PDB entry 7TO1 | electron microscopy, 3.66 A resolution | chains A and B

Chain A:
Molecule: Antiviral innate immune response receptor RIG-I
Organism: Homo sapiens
Notes: EC 3.6.4.13
UniProt: O95786 (DDX58_HUMAN); numbering as in UniProt (aligned over 1-925)
Sequence (925 residues; row label = number of the first residue in the row):
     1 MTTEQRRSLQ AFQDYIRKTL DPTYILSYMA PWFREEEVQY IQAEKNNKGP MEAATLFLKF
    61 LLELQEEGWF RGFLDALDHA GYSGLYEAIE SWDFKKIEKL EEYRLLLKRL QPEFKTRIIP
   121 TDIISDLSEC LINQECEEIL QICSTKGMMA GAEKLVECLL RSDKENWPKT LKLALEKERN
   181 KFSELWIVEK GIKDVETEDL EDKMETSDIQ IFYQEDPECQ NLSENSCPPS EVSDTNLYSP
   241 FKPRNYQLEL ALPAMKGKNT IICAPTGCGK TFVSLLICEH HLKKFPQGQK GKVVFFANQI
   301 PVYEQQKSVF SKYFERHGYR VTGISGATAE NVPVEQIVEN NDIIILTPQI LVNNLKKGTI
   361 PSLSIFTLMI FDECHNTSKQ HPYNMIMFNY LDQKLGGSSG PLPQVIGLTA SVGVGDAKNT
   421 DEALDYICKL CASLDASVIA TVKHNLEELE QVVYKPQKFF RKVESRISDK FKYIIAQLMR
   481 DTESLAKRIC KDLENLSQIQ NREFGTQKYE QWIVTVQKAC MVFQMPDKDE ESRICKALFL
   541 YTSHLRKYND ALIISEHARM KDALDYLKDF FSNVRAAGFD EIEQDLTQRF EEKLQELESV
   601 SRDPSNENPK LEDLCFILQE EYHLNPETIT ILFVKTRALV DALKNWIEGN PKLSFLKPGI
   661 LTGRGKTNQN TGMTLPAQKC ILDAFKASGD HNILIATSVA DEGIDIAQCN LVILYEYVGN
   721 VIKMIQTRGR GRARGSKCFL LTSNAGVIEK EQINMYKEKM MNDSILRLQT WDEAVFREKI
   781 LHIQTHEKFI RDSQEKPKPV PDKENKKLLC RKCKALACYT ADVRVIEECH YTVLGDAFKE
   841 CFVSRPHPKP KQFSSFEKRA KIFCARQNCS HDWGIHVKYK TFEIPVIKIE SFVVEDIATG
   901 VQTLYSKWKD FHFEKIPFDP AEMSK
Disordered / not traced: 1-241, 662-689, 700-706, 719-730, 924-925
Bound ions: Zn2+: Cys810, Cys864, Cys869
Curated features (UniProtKB/Swiss-Prot):
  - motif: Asp372 to His375 (DECH box)
  - binding site (ATP): Ala264 to Thr271
  - binding site (Zn(2+)): Cys810, Cys813, Cys864, Cys869
  - modified residue: Ser8 (Microbial infection: Phosphoserine), Thr170 (Phosphothreonine), Asn495 (Microbial infection: Deamidated asparagine), Asn549 (Microbial infection: Deamidated asparagine), Thr770 (Phosphothreonine), Ser854 (Phosphoserine), Ser855 (Phosphoserine), Lys858 (N6-acetyllysine), Lys909 (N6-acetyllysine)
  - cross-link (Glycyl lysine isopeptide (Lys-Gly)): Lys48 (interchain with G-Cter in ubiquitin), Lys96 (interchain with G-Cter in ubiquitin), Lys154 (interchain with G-Cter in ubiquitin), Lys164 (interchain with G-Cter in ubiquitin), Lys172 (interchain with G-Cter in ubiquitin), Lys181 (interchain with G-Cter in ubiquitin), Lys193 (interchain with G-Cter in ubiquitin), Lys203 (interchain with G-Cter in ubiquitin), Lys812 (interchain with G-Cter in ubiquitin)
  - natural variant: Cys268 (C268F: In SGMRT2), Glu373 (E373A: In SGMRT2)
  - mutagenesis: Ser8 (S8E: Complete loss of MARCHF5-mediated degradation), Thr55 (T55I: No IRF3 signaling activity. No effect on dsRNA binding), Lys99 (K99R: Little or no effect on ubiquitination of the 2 CARD domain. Abolishes ubiquitination by RNF125), Lys154 (K154R: Reduction of ubiquitination. Reduction of INFB induction), Lys164 (K164R: Reduction of ubiquitination. Reduction of INFB induction), Lys169 (K169R: Little or no effect on ubiquitination of the 2 CARD domains), Lys172 (K172R: Complete loss of ubiquitination. No interaction with MAVS/IPS1. No induction of IFN-beta), Lys181 (K181R: Little or no effect on ubiquitination of the 2 CARD domains), Lys190 (K190R: Little or no effect on ubiquitination of the 2 CARD domains), Lys193 (K193R: Little or no effect on ubiquitination of the 2 CARD domains), Lys270 (K270A: No IRF3 signaling activity. Loss of dsRNA-induced ATPase activity. No effect on ds-RNA binding. Changed RIG-I signaling pathway), Asp372 to His375 (Loss of dsRNA-induced ATPase activity. No effect on ds-RNA binding. Changed RIG-I signaling pathway), 12 further mutagenesis entries in UniProt
Reported in the primary citation:
  - mutagenesis - S411L: abolished signaling in response to p3dsRNA
  - mutagenesis - N668A: increased signaling in response to 5'-p and 5'-OH RNA duplexes
  - mutagenesis - Y454A, N668D, N668E: increased signaling in response to endogenous host RNA
  - mutagenesis - Y454A, N668D, N668E: increased signaling in response to p1dsRNA
  - mutagenesis - Y454A, N668D, N668E: increased signaling in response to OHdsRNA
  - mutagenesis - C268F, E373A, E373Q: increased signaling in response to OHSLR30
  - mutagenesis - N668D, N668E: increased signaling in response to p1dsRNA and OHdsRNA

Chain B:
Molecule: p3SLR30
Sequence (64 nucleotides; numbered 1 to 64; the number before each row is that of its first residue):
     1 XGAUCGAUCG AUCGAUCGGC AUCGAUCGGC UUCGGCCGAU CGAUGCCGAU CGAUCGAUCG
    61 AUCC
Disordered / not traced: 12-53
Modified positions: GTP (guanosine-5'-triphosphate) at position 1

Interface between chain A and chain B:
Pairs across the interface - 58 pairs, chain A then chain B:
  Asn298(A) - U62(B)  hydrogen bond to the sugar
  Asn298(A) - C63(B)  sugar contact
  Ile300(A) - C63(B)  hydrogen bond to the phosphate
  Ile300(A) - C64(B)  phosphate contact
  Ser325(A) - C64(B)  phosphate contact
  Gly326(A) - C64(B)  hydrogen bond to the phosphate
  Thr347(A) - C64(B)  phosphate contact
  Gln349(A) - C63(B)  sugar contact
  Gln349(A) - C64(B)  sugar contact
  Ile350(A) - C64(B)  sugar contact
  Asn353(A) - C64(B)  hydrogen bond to the sugar
  Lys379(A) - U4(B)  phosphate contact
  Lys379(A) - C5(B)  phosphate contact
  Lys379(A) - G6(B)  salt bridge to the phosphate
  Gln380(A) - U4(B)  sugar contact
  Gln380(A) - C5(B)  phosphate contact
  His381(A) - U4(B)  sugar contact
  Ile499(A) - G10(B)  sugar contact
  Ile499(A) - A11(B)  phosphate contact
  Gln500(A) - A11(B)  phosphate contact
  Gln507(A) - U8(B)  hydrogen bond to the sugar
  Gln507(A) - C9(B)  sugar contact
  Gln507(A) - U58(B)  hydrogen bond to the base
  Lys508(A) - G10(B)  salt bridge to the phosphate
  Glu510(A) - U58(B)  sugar contact
  Gln511(A) - C9(B)  base contact
  Gln511(A) - G10(B)  sugar contact
  Gln511(A) - G56(B)  hydrogen bond to the base
  Val514(A) - A57(B)  phosphate contact
  Val514(A) - U58(B)  sugar contact
  Lys518(A) - A57(B)  salt bridge to the phosphate
  Arg546(A) - U58(B)  hydrogen bond to the phosphate
  Arg546(A) - C59(B)  salt bridge to the phosphate
  Lys635(A) - C59(B)  sugar contact
  Lys635(A) - G60(B)  sugar contact
  Thr636(A) - C59(B)  phosphate contact
  Arg637(A) - G60(B)  salt bridge to the phosphate
  Arg637(A) - A61(B)  salt bridge to the phosphate
  Thr697(A) - G60(B)  sugar contact
  Ser698(A) - G60(B)  sugar contact
  Val718(A) - A7(B)  sugar contact
  Lys750(A) - U8(B)  phosphate contact
  Cys829(A) - G2(B)  sugar contact
  His830(A) - GTP_1(B)
  His847(A) - GTP_1(B)
  Lys851(A) - GTP_1(B)
  Phe853(A) - GTP_1(B)
  Phe853(A) - C64(B)  base contact
  Ser854(A) - C64(B)  hydrogen bond to the phosphate
  Lys861(A) - GTP_1(B)
  Gly874(A) - GTP_1(B)
  Ile875(A) - GTP_1(B)
  Lys888(A) - GTP_1(B)
  Lys888(A) - G2(B)  phosphate contact
  Ser906(A) - A57(B)  hydrogen bond to the phosphate
  Lys907(A) - A3(B)  phosphate contact
  Trp908(A) - G2(B)  hydrogen bond to the phosphate
  Lys909(A) - A3(B)  phosphate contact
Also at the interface, not in a pair above, chain A (48 interface residues in all): Gln299, Pro301, Ser378, Pro382, Lys858, Asp872, Val886

Summary:
The interface between chain A and chain B involves 48 residues on one side and 20 on the other, with 11
hydrogen bonds and 6 salt bridges. Among the polar pairs are Gln507(A)-U58(B), Gln511(A)-G56(B) and
Asn298(A)-U62(B). From the paper: Y454A, N668D and N668E of chain A increase signaling in response to
endogenous host RNA; Y454A, N668D and N668E of chain A increase signaling in response to p1dsRNA; 8
substitutions were tested in all.
Here chain A is Antiviral innate immune response receptor RIG-I (Homo sapiens) and chain B is p3SLR30. Entry
7TO1 (Cryo-EM structure of RIG-I bound to the end of p3SLR30 (+ATP)) was determined by electron microscopy
together with 7TNX, 7TNY, 7TNZ, 7TO0, 7TO2, 8DVR, 8DVS and 8DVU from the same study.
